Entry 7TCN (electron microscopy, 4.10 A resolution (low resolution: residue-level contacts below are approximate; hydrogen-bond / salt-bridge calls are withheld)); this record covers chains F and J of the 12 polymer chains in the assembly.

Chain F (and J):
Name: Glycoprotein 41
Organism: Human immunodeficiency virus 1
Notes: chain J of this document is another copy of the same molecule, construct and numbering; everything in this record applies to it too
Reference sequence: Q2N0S5 (Q2N0S5_9HIV1); residues 511-664 here correspond to UniProt positions 508-661 (UniProt number = residue number - 3)
Chain sequence (160 residues; each row starts with the number of its first residue):
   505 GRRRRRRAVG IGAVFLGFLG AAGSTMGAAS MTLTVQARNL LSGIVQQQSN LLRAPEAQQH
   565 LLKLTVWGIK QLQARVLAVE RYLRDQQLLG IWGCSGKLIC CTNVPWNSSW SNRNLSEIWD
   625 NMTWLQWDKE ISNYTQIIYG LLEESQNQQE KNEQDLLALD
Unresolved in the structure: 505-517, 547-571
Disulfide bonds: C598-C604
Differences from the reference sequence: expression tag (505-510); conflict P559 (Ile556 in Q2N0S5), C605 (Thr602 in Q2N0S5)

Interface between chain F and chain J:
Contacting residue pairs (20; chain F residue first):
  Q577(F) - L576(J)
  Q577(F) - R579(J)
  V580(F) - R579(J)
  L581(F) - R579(J)
  E584(F) - L544(J)
  E584(F) - L545(J)
  E584(F) - R579(J)
  L587(F) - V583(J)
  L587(F) - L587(J)
  R588(F) - L545(J)
  Q591(F) - R542(J)
  Q591(F) - L544(J)
  Q591(F) - Y586(J)
  I595(F) - A541(J)
  E647(F) - T538(J)
  E647(F) - R542(J)
  N651(F) - T538(J)
  E654(F) - K601(J)
  E654(F) - I603(J)
  K655(F) - M535(J)
Other interface residues (no listed pair), chain F (15 interface residues in all): V583, E657, Q658
Other interface residues (no listed pair), chain J (16 interface residues in all): S546, V580, L602

Summary:
Chain F and chain J form an interface of 15 and 16 residues respectively.
Both chains are Glycoprotein 41 (Human immunodeficiency virus 1). Entry 7TCN (Cryo-EM structure of CH235.12 in
complex with HIV-1 Env trimer CH505TF.N279K.SOSIP.664 with high-mannose glycans) was determined by electron
microscopy.
